3PMC - chains A and B; structure by X-ray diffraction, 1.49 A resolution.

== Chain A (and B) ==
Protein: Uncharacterized protein pXO2-61/BXB0075/GBAA_pXO2_0075
Source organism: Bacillus anthracis
Notes: chain B of this document is another copy of the same molecule, construct and numbering; everything in this record applies to it too
UniProtKB: Q9RMX2 (Y6575_BACAN); residue numbers follow UniProt; this construct covers 1-136
Sequence (139 residues; each row starts with the number of its first residue; numbers below 1 keep their minus sign (Gly-2 is residue -2)):
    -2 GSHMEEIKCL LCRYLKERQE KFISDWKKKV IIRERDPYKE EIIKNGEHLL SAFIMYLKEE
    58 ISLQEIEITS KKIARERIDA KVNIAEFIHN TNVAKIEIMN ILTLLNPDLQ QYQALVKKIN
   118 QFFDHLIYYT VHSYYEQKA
Not modelled in the structure: -2 to 4
Sequence notes: expression tag (-2 to 0)
What the authors report for this chain:
  - conformationally variable residues (side-chain flip): Phe19
  - binding site for iodide ion: Ile39, Arg74, Asn87

== How chain A and chain B interact ==
Contacting residue pairs (37; chain A residue first):
  Lys78(A) - Tyr132(B)  hydrogen bond (backbone-side chain)
  Val79(A) - Tyr132(B)
  Asn80(A) - His129(B)  hydrogen bond (side chain-backbone)
  Asn80(A) - Tyr132(B)
  Asn80(A) - Glu133(B)
  Ile81(A) - Val128(B)  hydrophobic
  Ile81(A) - Tyr132(B)  hydrophobic
  Ala82(A) - Tyr125(B)
  Ala82(A) - His129(B)
  Ile85(A) - Val128(B)  hydrophobic
  His86(A) - Tyr125(B)
  Asn89(A) - Asp121(B)
  Lys92(A) - Lys92(B)
  Met96(A) - Val113(B)  hydrophobic
  Pro104(A) - Leu106(B)
  Leu106(A) - Pro104(B)
  Leu106(A) - Leu106(B)  hydrophobic
  Tyr109(A) - Tyr109(B)  hydrophobic
  Tyr109(A) - Gln110(B)
  Gln110(A) - Tyr109(B)
  Val113(A) - Met96(B)  hydrophobic
  Asp121(A) - Asn89(B)
  Tyr125(A) - Ala82(B)
  Tyr125(A) - His86(B)
  Val128(A) - Ile81(B)  hydrophobic
  Val128(A) - Ile85(B)  hydrophobic
  His129(A) - Asn80(B)  hydrogen bond (backbone-side chain)
  His129(A) - Ala82(B)
  Tyr131(A) - Tyr132(B)
  Tyr132(A) - Lys78(B)
  Tyr132(A) - Val79(B)
  Tyr132(A) - Asn80(B)
  Tyr132(A) - Tyr131(B)
  Tyr132(A) - Tyr132(B)
  Tyr132(A) - Lys135(B)
  Glu133(A) - Asn80(B)  hydrogen bond
  Lys135(A) - Tyr132(B)
Other interface residues (no listed pair), chain A (28 interface residues in all): Thr100, Asp105, Lys114, Asn117, Ile124
Other interface residues (no listed pair), chain B (28 interface residues in all): Asn97, Thr100, Asn103, Asn117, Ile124

== Summary ==
The chain A/chain B interface involves 28 residues from each chain; the contacts include 4 hydrogen bonds.
Polar contacts include Lys78(A)-Tyr132(B), Asn80(A)-His129(B) and Glu133(A)-Asn80(B). The paper reports a
binding site for iodide ion at Ile39(A), Arg74(A) and Asn87(A); conformational variability at Phe19(A).
Chain A and chain B are both Uncharacterized protein pXO2-61/BXB0075/GBAA_pXO2_0075 (Bacillus anthracis); the
structure, Crystal structure of the sporulation inhibitor pXO2-61 from Bacillus anthracis, was determined by
X-ray diffraction.
